Entry 4HNP (X-ray diffraction, 2.80 A resolution); this record covers chains H and I of the 28 polymer chains in the assembly.

== Chain H ==
Protein: Proteasome component PUP1
Source organism: Saccharomyces cerevisiae S288c
Notes: EC 3.4.25.1
UniProtKB: P25043 (PSB7_YEAST); residues 1-222 here correspond to UniProt positions 30-251 (UniProt number = residue number + 29)
Chain sequence (222 residues; row label = number of the first residue in the row):
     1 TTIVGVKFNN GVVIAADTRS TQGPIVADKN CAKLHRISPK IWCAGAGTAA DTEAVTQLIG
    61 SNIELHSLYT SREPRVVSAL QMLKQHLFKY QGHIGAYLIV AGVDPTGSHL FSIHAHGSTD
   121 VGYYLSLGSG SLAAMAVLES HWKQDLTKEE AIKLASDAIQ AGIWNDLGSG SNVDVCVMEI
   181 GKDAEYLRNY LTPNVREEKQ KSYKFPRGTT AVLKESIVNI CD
Glycans and other covalent adducts: compound ONK linked to Thr1
Residues lining bound ligands:
  - ONK (N-hexanoyl-L-valyl-N~1~-[(3S,4S)-3-hydroxy-2,6-dimethylhept-1-en-4-yl]-N~5~,N~5~-dimethyl-L-glutamamide): Arg19, Ser20, Thr21, Gln22, Cys31, Lys33, Gly45, Ala46, Gly47, Thr48, Ala49, Thr52, Ser129, Gly168
  - VNK (N-hexanoyl-L-valyl-N~1~-[(3S,4S)-3-hydroxy-2,6-dimethylheptan-4-yl]-N~5~,N~5~-dimethyl-L-glutamamide): His114, His116, Ser118
Swiss-Prot annotation at these positions:
  - active site: Thr1 (Nucleophile)
From the paper describing this entry:
  - binding site for ONK: Thr1, Gly47
  - catalytic residues: Thr1, Gly47
  - contacts within the chain: Thr1-Ser129

== Chain I ==
Protein: Proteasome component PUP3
Source organism: Saccharomyces cerevisiae
Notes: EC 3.4.25.1
UniProtKB: P25451 (PSB3_YEAST); residues 1-204 here correspond to UniProt positions 2-205 (UniProt number = residue number + 1)
Chain sequence (204 residues; numbered 1 to 204; the number before each row is that of its first residue):
     1 SDPSSINGGI VVAMTGKDCV AIACDLRLGS QSLGVSNKFE KIFHYGHVFL GITGLATDVT
    61 TLNEMFRYKT NLYKLKEERA IEPETFTQLV SSSLYERRFG PYFVGPVVAG INSKSGKPFI
   121 AGFDLIGCID EAKDFIVSGT ASDQLFGMCE SLYEPNLEPE DLFETISQAL LNAADRDALS
   181 GWGAVVYIIK KDEVVKRYLK MRQD
Residues lining bound ligands: ONK (N-hexanoyl-L-valyl-N~1~-[(3S,4S)-3-hydroxy-2,6-dimethylhept-1-en-4-yl]-N~5~,N~5~-dimethyl-L-glutamamide): Arg98, Asp124, Leu125, Ile126, Cys128
Swiss-Prot annotation at these positions:
  - modified residue: Ser30 (Phosphoserine)
  - cross-link: Lys69 (Glycyl lysine isopeptide (Lys-Gly) (interchain with G-Cter in ubiquitin))

== Interface between chain H and chain I ==
Residue-residue contacts (59; chain H residue first):
  Ile25(H) - Asp143(I)
  Ile25(H) - Phe146(I)  hydrophobic
  Val26(H) - Phe146(I)
  Ala27(H) - Asp130(I)
  Asp28(H) - Asp130(I)
  Asp28(H) - Glu131(I)
  Lys29(H) - Glu150(I)  salt bridge
  Thr48(H) - Ile126(I)
  Ala49(H) - Cys128(I)  hydrophobic
  Ala50(H) - Tyr95(I)
  Ala50(H) - Ile126(I)  hydrophobic
  Ala50(H) - Cys128(I)  hydrophobic
  Asp51(H) - Tyr95(I)  hydrogen bond
  Asp51(H) - Arg98(I)  salt bridge
  Ala54(H) - Tyr95(I)
  Tyr90(H) - Phe99(I)  hydrophobic
  His93(H) - Arg98(I)
  His93(H) - Phe99(I)
  Ile94(H) - Phe99(I)  hydrophobic
  Arg196(H) - Glu150(I)  salt bridge
  Lys199(H) - Glu150(I)
  Lys199(H) - Ser151(I)
  Lys199(H) - Tyr153(I)  hydrogen bond (side chain-backbone)
  Ser202(H) - Glu154(I)  hydrogen bond
  Tyr203(H) - Ser151(I)
  Tyr203(H) - Leu152(I)  hydrophobic
  Tyr203(H) - Glu154(I)
  Lys204(H) - Glu154(I)  hydrogen bond (backbone-side chain)
  Lys204(H) - Asp161(I)  salt bridge
  Phe205(H) - Leu152(I)  hydrophobic
  Phe205(H) - Gln168(I)
  Arg207(H) - Glu160(I)
  Arg207(H) - Asp161(I)  salt bridge
  Gly208(H) - Glu164(I)  hydrogen bond (backbone-side chain)
  Thr209(H) - Glu164(I)  hydrogen bond (backbone-side chain)
  Thr210(H) - Glu164(I)  hydrogen bond
  Thr210(H) - Ser167(I)
  Thr210(H) - Gln168(I)  hydrogen bond
  Thr210(H) - Leu199(I)
  Ala211(H) - Leu199(I)
  Ala211(H) - Lys200(I)  hydrogen bond (backbone-backbone)
  Val212(H) - Phe163(I)  hydrophobic
  Val212(H) - Tyr198(I)
  Leu213(H) - Tyr198(I)  hydrogen bond (backbone-backbone)
  Leu213(H) - Leu199(I)
  Leu213(H) - Lys200(I)
  Lys214(H) - Lys196(I)
  Lys214(H) - Arg197(I)
  Lys214(H) - Tyr198(I)  hydrogen bond (backbone-backbone)
  Glu215(H) - Lys196(I)
  Glu215(H) - Arg197(I)  salt bridge
  Ser216(H) - Val195(I)
  Ser216(H) - Lys196(I)  hydrogen bond (backbone-backbone)
  Ile217(H) - Val194(I)
  Val218(H) - His44(I)
  Val218(H) - Val194(I)  hydrogen bond (backbone-backbone)
  Val218(H) - Lys196(I)
  Ile220(H) - Gly46(I)
  Ile220(H) - His47(I)
Also at the interface, not in a pair above, chain H (35 interface residues in all): Gln57, Pro206, Asn219
Also at the interface, not in a pair above, chain I (36 interface residues in all): Gln88, Gly127, Glu158, Thr165, Leu171, Tyr187

== Overview ==
35 residues of chain H and 36 residues of chain I are in contact; the contacts include 13 hydrogen bonds and 6
salt bridges. Among the polar pairs are Lys29(H)-Glu150(I), Asp51(H)-Arg98(I) and Arg196(H)-Glu150(I). Bound
to chain H: compound VNK. From the paper: catalytic residues Thr1(H) and Gly47(H); a binding site for ONK at
Thr1(H) and Gly47(H).
Here chain H is Proteasome component PUP1 (Saccharomyces cerevisiae S288c) and chain I is Proteasome component
PUP3 (Saccharomyces cerevisiae). Entry 4HNP (Crystal structure of yeast 20S proteasome in complex with
vinylketone carmaphycin analogue VNK1) was determined by X-ray diffraction, deposited together with 4LTC, 4HRC
and 4HRD.
